1TZY - chains C and G of the 8 polymer chains in the assembly; structure by X-ray diffraction, 1.90 A resolution.

[Chain C (and G)]
Molecule: Histone H3
Source organism: Gallus gallus
Notes: chain G of this document is another copy of the same molecule, construct and numbering; everything in this record applies to it too
Reference sequence: P84229 (H31_CHICK); residues 0-135 here correspond to UniProt positions 1-136 (UniProt number = residue number + 1)
Chain sequence (136 residues; each row starts with the number of its first residue; numbering starts at 0):
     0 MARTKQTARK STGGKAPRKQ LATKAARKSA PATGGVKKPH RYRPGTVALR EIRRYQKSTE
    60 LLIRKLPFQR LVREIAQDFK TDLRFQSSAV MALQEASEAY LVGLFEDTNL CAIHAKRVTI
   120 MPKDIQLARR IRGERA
Disordered / not traced: 0-40 (chain G: 0-37)
Swiss-Prot annotation at these positions:
  - site: Lys36, Lys37 (Involved in HMGB1-binding)
  - modified residue: Arg2 (Asymmetric dimethylarginine), Thr3 (Phosphothreonine), Lys4 (Allysine), Gln5 (5-glutamyl dopamine), Thr6 (Phosphothreonine), Arg8 (Citrulline), Lys9 (N6,N6,N6-trimethyllysine), Ser10 (ADP-ribosylserine), Thr11 (Phosphothreonine), Lys14 (N6,N6-dimethyllysine), Arg17 (Asymmetric dimethylarginine), Lys18 (N6-(2-hydroxyisobutyryl)lysine), Lys23 (N6-(2-hydroxyisobutyryl)lysine), Arg26 (Citrulline), Lys27 (N6,N6,N6-trimethyllysine), Ser28 (ADP-ribosylserine), Lys36 (N6,N6,N6-trimethyllysine), Lys37 (N6-methyllysine), Tyr41 (Phosphotyrosine), Lys56 (N6,N6,N6-trimethyllysine) and 8 more in UniProt
  - lipidation: Cys110 (S-palmitoyl cysteine)

[Chain C / chain G interface]
Residue-residue contacts (24; chain C residue first):
  Asp106(C) - Ile130(G)
  Leu109(C) - Leu126(G)  hydrophobic
  Leu109(C) - Arg129(G)
  Cys110(C) - His113(G)  hydrogen bond (backbone-side chain)
  Cys110(C) - Ile130(G)  hydrophobic
  His113(C) - Cys110(G)  hydrogen bond (side chain-backbone)
  His113(C) - Ala114(G)
  His113(C) - Arg116(G)
  His113(C) - Lys122(G)
  His113(C) - Asp123(G)  salt bridge
  His113(C) - Leu126(G)
  Arg116(C) - His113(G)
  Lys122(C) - His113(G)
  Asp123(C) - His113(G)  salt bridge
  Leu126(C) - Leu109(G)  hydrophobic
  Leu126(C) - His113(G)
  Ala127(C) - Ile130(G)
  Arg129(C) - Leu109(G)
  Ile130(C) - Asp106(G)
  Ile130(C) - Cys110(G)  hydrophobic
  Ile130(C) - Ala127(G)
  Ile130(C) - Ile130(G)  hydrophobic
  Ile130(C) - Arg131(G)
  Arg131(C) - Ile130(G)
Interface residues without a listed pair, chain C (14 interface residues in all): Ala111, Ala114
Interface residues without a listed pair, chain G (14 interface residues in all): Ala111

[In short]
The chain C/chain G interface involves 14 residues from each chain, with 2 hydrogen bonds and 2 salt bridges.
Polar contacts include His113(C)-Asp123(G) and Cys110(C)-His113(G).
Both chains are Histone H3 (Gallus gallus). Entry 1TZY (Crystal Structure of the Core-Histone Octamer to 1.90
Angstrom Resolution) was determined by X-ray diffraction.
